Entry 8KG2 (X-ray diffraction, 3.10 A resolution); this record covers chains P and X of the 24 polymer chains in the assembly.

== Chain P (and X) ==
Protein: FAS-associated factor 1
From: Homo sapiens
Notes: chain X of this document is another copy of the same molecule, construct and numbering; everything in this record applies to it too
UniProtKB: Q9UNN5 (FAF1_HUMAN); numbering as in UniProt (aligned over 575-650)
Chain sequence (76 residues; each row starts with the number of its first residue):
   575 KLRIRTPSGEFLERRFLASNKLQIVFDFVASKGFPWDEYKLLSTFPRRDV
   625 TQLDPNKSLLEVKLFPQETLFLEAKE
UniProt features mapped onto this chain:
  - modified residue: Thr580 (Phosphothreonine), Ser582 (Phosphoserine)

== Interface between chain P and chain X ==
Residue-residue contacts - 9 pairs, chain P then chain X:
  Lys575(P) with Leu591(X); Ala592(X); Ser593(X), hydrogen bond
  Arg589(P) with Leu591(X); Ser593(X), hydrogen bond
  Phe590(P) with Leu591(X)
  Leu591(P) with Arg589(X); Leu591(X), hydrophobic
  Ser593(P) with Arg589(X)
Interface residues without a listed pair, chain P (6 interface residues in all): Leu634
Interface residues without a listed pair, chain X (7 interface residues in all): Phe590, Asn594, Pro640

== In short ==
The interface between chain P and chain X involves 6 residues on one side and 7 on the other, with 2 hydrogen
bonds. Among the polar pairs are Lys575(P)-Ser593(X) and Arg589(P)-Ser593(X).
Chain P and chain X are both FAS-associated factor 1 (Homo sapiens); the structure, Crystal structure of
p97-N/D1 hexamer in complex with FAF1-UBX domain, was determined by X-ray diffraction.
